PDB entry 4BCK | X-ray diffraction, 2.05 A resolution | chains A and B

== Chain A ==
Name: Cyclin-dependent kinase 2
From: Homo sapiens
Notes: EC 2.7.11.22
UniProt: P24941 (CDK2_HUMAN); residues 1-298 here = UniProt positions 1-298
Sequence (300 residues; each row starts with the number of its first residue; numbers below 1 keep their minus sign (Gly-1 is residue -1)):
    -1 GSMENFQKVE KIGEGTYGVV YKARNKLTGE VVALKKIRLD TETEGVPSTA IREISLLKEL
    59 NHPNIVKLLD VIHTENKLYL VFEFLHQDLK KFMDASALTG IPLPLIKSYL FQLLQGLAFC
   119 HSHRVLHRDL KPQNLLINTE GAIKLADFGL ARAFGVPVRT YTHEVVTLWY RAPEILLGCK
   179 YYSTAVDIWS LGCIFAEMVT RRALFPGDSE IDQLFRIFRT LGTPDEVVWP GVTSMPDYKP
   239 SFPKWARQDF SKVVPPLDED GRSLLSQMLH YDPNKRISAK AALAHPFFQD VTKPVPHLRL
Disordered / not traced: 298
Modified positions: Thr160 (phosphothreonine; TPO)
Construct notes: expression tag (-1 to 0)
Small-molecule neighbours:
  - monothioglycerol (SGM): Cys177, Lys178, Ser232, Met233, Pro234
  - T3E (3-[[5-cyano-4-[4-methyl-2-(methylamino)-1,3-thiazol-5-yl]pyrimidin-2-yl]amino]benzenesulfonamide): Ile10, Glu12, Gly13, Val18, Ala31, Lys33, Val64, Phe80, Glu81, Phe82, Leu83, His84, Gln85, Asp86, Lys89, Gln131, Asn132, Leu134, Ala144, Asp145
Swiss-Prot annotation at these positions:
  - active site: Asp127 (Proton acceptor)
  - binding site (ATP): Ile10 to Val18, Lys33, Glu81 to Leu83, Asp86, Lys129 to Asn132, Asp145
  - binding site (Mg(2+)): Asn132, Asp145
  - site (CDK7 binding): Lys9, Lys88, Lys89, Leu166
  - modified residue: Met1 (N-acetylmethionine), Lys6 (N6-acetyllysine), Thr14 (Phosphothreonine), Tyr15 (Phosphotyrosine), Tyr19 (Phosphotyrosine), Thr160 (Phosphothreonine)
  - natural variant: Pro45 (P45L: In a glioblastoma multiforme sample)
  - mutagenesis: Lys9 (K9F: Reduced phosphorylation by CAK), Thr14 (T14A: 2-fold increase in activity), Tyr15 (Y15F: 2-fold increase in activity), Lys88 to Lys89 (Reduced phosphorylation by CAK), Thr160 (T160A: Abolishes activity), Leu166 (L166R: Reduced phosphorylation by CAK and reduced kinase activity)
What the authors report for this chain:
  - binding site for T3E: Ala31, Phe80, His84, Asp86, Lys89, Leu134, Asp145

== Chain B ==
Name: Cyclin-A2
From: Homo sapiens
UniProt: P20248 (CCNA2_HUMAN); residue numbers follow UniProt; this construct covers 171-432
Sequence (262 residues; row label = number of the first residue in the row):
   171 SVNEVPDYHE DIHTYLREME VKCKPKVGYM KKQPDITNSM RAILVDWLVE VGEEYKLQNE
   231 TLHLAVNYID RFLSSMSVLR GKLQLVGTAA MLLASKFEEI YPPEVAEFVY ITDDTYTKKQ
   291 VLRMEHLVLK VLTFDLAAPT VNQFLTQYFL HQQPANCKVE SLAMFLGELS LIDADPYLKY
   351 LPSVIAGAAF HLALYTVTGQ SWPESLIRKT GYTLESLKPC LMDLHQTYLK APQHAQQSIR
   411 EKYKNSKYHG VSLLNPPETL NL
Disordered / not traced: 171-175

== How chain A and chain B interact ==
Contacting residue pairs - 48 pairs, chain A then chain B:
  Thr41(A) - Lys288(B)  hydrogen bond
  Glu42(A) - Lys266(B)  hydrogen bond (backbone-side chain)
  Glu42(A) - Glu274(B)
  Glu42(A) - Val275(B)  hydrogen bond (side chain-backbone)
  Gly43(A) - Lys266(B)
  Gly43(A) - Leu292(B)
  Gly43(A) - Glu295(B)
  Val44(A) - Lys266(B)  hydrogen bond (backbone-side chain)
  Val44(A) - Glu295(B)  hydrogen bond (backbone-side chain)
  Val44(A) - Leu299(B)  hydrophobic
  Ser46(A) - Lys266(B)
  Ile49(A) - Lys266(B)
  Ile49(A) - Leu306(B)  hydrophobic
  Arg50(A) - Lys266(B)
  Arg50(A) - Phe267(B)  hydrogen bond (side chain-backbone)
  Arg50(A) - Glu269(B)
  Ile52(A) - Phe304(B)  hydrophobic
  Ser53(A) - Phe267(B)
  Ser53(A) - Phe304(B)
  Lys56(A) - Thr303(B)  hydrogen bond (side chain-backbone)
  Lys56(A) - Asp305(B)  salt bridge
  Glu57(A) - Tyr185(B)  hydrogen bond
  His71(A) - His296(B)  hydrogen bond
  His119(A) - Tyr178(B)
  His119(A) - Ile182(B)
  Ser120(A) - Tyr178(B)
  Ser120(A) - Asp181(B)  hydrogen bond
  Ser120(A) - Ile182(B)
  His121(A) - Tyr185(B)
  Arg122(A) - Tyr185(B)
  Arg122(A) - Ala307(B)  hydrogen bond (side chain-backbone)
  Arg150(A) - Glu268(B)  salt bridge
  Phe152(A) - Ile182(B)  hydrophobic
  Val154(A) - His179(B)
  Val154(A) - Thr316(B)  hydrogen bond (backbone-side chain)
  Val154(A) - Gln317(B)  hydrogen bond (backbone-backbone)
  Pro155(A) - Thr316(B)
  Arg157(A) - Gln228(B)
  Arg157(A) - Glu268(B)  salt bridge
  Thr158(A) - Ile270(B)
  Tyr159(A) - Ile270(B)
  Thr160(A) - Glu269(B)
  Thr160(A) - Ile270(B)
  Ser276(A) - Tyr178(B)
  Ala277(A) - Tyr178(B)
  Lys278(A) - Asp177(B)
  Lys278(A) - Tyr178(B)  hydrogen bond (backbone-side chain)
  Lys278(A) - Asp181(B)  salt bridge
Other interface residues (no listed pair), chain A (31 interface residues in all): Leu37, Leu54, Ala116, Ala151
Other interface residues (no listed pair), chain B (31 interface residues in all): Leu186, Met189, Glu230, Leu263, Leu320

== In short ==
Chain A and chain B each contribute 31 residues to their interface, with 14 hydrogen bonds and 4 salt bridges.
Polar pairs include Lys56(A)-Asp305(B), Arg150(A)-Glu268(B) and Arg157(A)-Glu268(B). Ligands of chain A:
compound T3E and monothioglycerol. From the paper: a binding site for T3E at Ala31(A), Phe80(A) and His84(A)
among others.
Chain A is Cyclin-dependent kinase 2 and chain B is Cyclin-A2, both from Homo sapiens; the structure,
Structure of CDK2 in complex with cyclin A and a 2-amino-4-heteroaryl- pyrimidine inhibitor, was determined by
X-ray diffraction (same publication as 4BCF, 4BCH, 4BCI, 4BCJ, 4BCM, 4BCN, 4BCO and 4BCQ).
